PDB entry 6A77 | X-ray diffraction, 2.00 A resolution | chains A and L of the 3 polymer chains in the assembly

[Chain A]
Name: Roundabout homolog 1
Source organism: Homo sapiens
UniProt: Q9Y6N7 (ROBO1_HUMAN); residues 9-97 here correspond to UniProt positions 455-543 (UniProt number = residue number + 446)
Amino-acid sequence (91 residues; each row starts with the number of its first residue):
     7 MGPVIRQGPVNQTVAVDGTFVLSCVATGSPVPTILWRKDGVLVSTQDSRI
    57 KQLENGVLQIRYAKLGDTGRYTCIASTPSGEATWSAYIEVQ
Disulfides: C30-C79
Differences from the reference sequence: expression tag (7-8)
Swiss-Prot annotation at these positions:
  - glycosylation: N17 (N-linked (GlcNAc...) asparagine)

[Chain L]
Name: Light chain of the anti-human Robo1 antibody B5209B Fab
Source organism: Mus musculus
Notes: antibody fragment or engineered binder
Amino-acid sequence (211 residues; each row starts with the number of its first residue):
     1 DIQMTQSPASLSASVGETVTITCGASENIYGALTWYQRKQGKSPQLLIYG
    51 AINLADDKSSRFSGSGSGRQYSLKISSLHPDDVATYYCQNVLSTPFTFGS
   101 GTKLEIKRADAAPTVSIFPPSSEQLTSGGASVVCFLNNFYPKDINVKWKI
   151 DGSERQNGVLNSWTDQDSKDSTYSMSSTLTLTKDEYERHNSYTCEATHKT
   201 STSPIVKSFNR
Disulfides: C23-C88, C134-C194

[Interface between chain A and chain L]
Contacting residue pairs (15; chain A residue first):
  Q13(A) with Y30(L)
  G24(A) with T94(L)
  T25(A) with L92(L); S93(L); T94(L), hydrogen bond (backbone-side chain); F96(L)
  V27(A) with L92(L)
  S29(A) with Y30(L)
  E60(A) with G50(L); N53(L), hydrogen bond
  N61(A) with Y30(L), hydrogen bond (side chain-backbone); G31(L)
  V63(A) with Y30(L), hydrophobic
  Q65(A) with V91(L), hydrogen bond (side chain-backbone); L92(L), hydrogen bond (side chain-backbone)
Interface residues without a listed pair, chain A (10 interface residues in all): F26

[In short]
The interface between chain A and chain L involves 10 residues on one side and 9 on the other; the contacts
include 5 hydrogen bonds. Polar pairs include T25(A)-T94(L), E60(A)-N53(L) and N61(A)-Y30(L).
Chain A is Roundabout homolog 1 (Homo sapiens) and chain L is Light chain of the anti-human Robo1 antibody
B5209B Fab (Mus musculus); the structure, Crystal structure of the fifth immunoglobulin domain (Ig5) of human
Robo1 in complex with the Fab ..., was determined by X-ray diffraction, deposited together with 6A76, 6A78 and
6A79.
